5FKQ - chain A; structure by X-ray diffraction, 1.71 A resolution.

== Chain A ==
Name: Endo-1,4-beta-glucanase/xyloglucanase, putative, GLY74A
From: Cellvibrio japonicus
Notes: EC 3.2.1.-, 3.2.1.151; fragment: catalytic domain, residues 34-765
Reference sequence: B3PKK9 (B3PKK9_CELJU); residue numbers follow UniProt; this construct covers 34-765
Chain sequence (733 residues; row label = number of the first residue in the row):
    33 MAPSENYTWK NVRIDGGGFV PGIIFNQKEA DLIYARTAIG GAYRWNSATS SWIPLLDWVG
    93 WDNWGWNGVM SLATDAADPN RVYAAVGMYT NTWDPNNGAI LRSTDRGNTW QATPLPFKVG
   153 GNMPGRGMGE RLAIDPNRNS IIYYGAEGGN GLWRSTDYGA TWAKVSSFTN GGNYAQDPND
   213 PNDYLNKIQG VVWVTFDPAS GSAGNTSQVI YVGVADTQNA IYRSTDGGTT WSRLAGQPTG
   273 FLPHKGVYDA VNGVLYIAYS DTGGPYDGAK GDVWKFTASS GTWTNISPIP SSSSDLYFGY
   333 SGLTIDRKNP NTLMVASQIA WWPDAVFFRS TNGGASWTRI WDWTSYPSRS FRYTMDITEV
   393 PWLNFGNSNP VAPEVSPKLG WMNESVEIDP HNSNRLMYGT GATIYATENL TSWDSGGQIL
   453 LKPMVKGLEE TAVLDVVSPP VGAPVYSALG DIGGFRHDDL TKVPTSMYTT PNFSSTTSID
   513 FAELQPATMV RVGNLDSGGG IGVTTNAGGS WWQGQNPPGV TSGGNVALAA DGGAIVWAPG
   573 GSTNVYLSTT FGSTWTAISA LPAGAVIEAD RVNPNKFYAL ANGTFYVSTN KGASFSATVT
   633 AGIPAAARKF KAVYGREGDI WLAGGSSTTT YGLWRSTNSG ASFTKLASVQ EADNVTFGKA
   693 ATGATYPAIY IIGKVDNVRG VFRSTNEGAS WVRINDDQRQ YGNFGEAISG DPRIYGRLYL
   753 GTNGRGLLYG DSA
Construct notes: expression tag (33); engineered mutation Ala-70 (Asp in B3PKK9)
Metal / ion sites: K+: Gly-300, Tyr-329, Ile-351

== In short ==
The K+ site is built by Gly-300, Tyr-329 and Ile-351.
Chain A is Endo-1,4-beta-glucanase/xyloglucanase, putative, GLY74A (Cellvibrio japonicus); the structure,
Unraveling the first step of xyloglucan degradation by the soil saprophyte Cellvibrio japonicus through the
functional ..., was determined by X-ray diffraction, deposited together with 5FKR, 5FKS and 5FKT.
